Entry 5E30 (X-ray diffraction, 2.70 A resolution); this record covers chains D and A of the 6 polymer chains in the assembly.

== Chain D ==
Molecule: Hemagglutinin
From: Influenza A virus
UniProtKB: G8IPF0 (G8IPF0_9INFA); residues 1-175 here correspond to UniProt positions 346-520 (UniProt number = residue number + 345)
Sequence (180 residues; numbered 1 to 180; the number before each row is that of its first residue):
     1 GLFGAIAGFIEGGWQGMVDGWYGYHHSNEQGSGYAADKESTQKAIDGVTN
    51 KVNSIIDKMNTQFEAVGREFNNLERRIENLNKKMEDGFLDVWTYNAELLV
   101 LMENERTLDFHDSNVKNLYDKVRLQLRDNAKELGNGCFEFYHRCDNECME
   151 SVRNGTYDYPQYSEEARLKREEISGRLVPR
Unresolved in the structure: 176-180
Differences from the reference sequence: expression tag (176-180)
Disulfide bonds: Cys144-Cys148

== Chain A ==
Molecule: Hemagglutinin
From: Influenza A virus
UniProtKB: G8IPF0 (G8IPF0_9INFA); the construct lacks a stretch of the UniProt sequence, so the offset changes along the chain: 11-55 = UniProt 17-61; 56-83 = UniProt 63-90; 84-96 = UniProt 92-104; 97-125 = UniProt 106-134; 2 more segments
Sequence (333 residues; each row starts with the number of its first residue; a row labelled like 125A-125B holds insertion residues (125A, then the next letters in order)):
     7 ADPGDQICIGYHANNSTEQVDTIMEKNVTVTHAQDILEKTHNGKLCNLD
   55A G
    56 VKPLILRDCSVAGWLLGNPMCDEFLNVP
   83A E
    84 WSYIVEKINPAND
   96A L
    97 CYPGNFNDYEELKHLLSRINHFEKIQITP
125A-125B KN
   126 SWSDHEASGVSSACPYQGRSSFFRNVVWLTKKDNAYPTIKRSYNNTNQED
   176 LLVLWGIHHPNDATEQTRLYQNPTTYISVGTSTLNQKLVPKIATRSKVKG
   226 LSGRMEFFWTILKSNDAINFESNGNFIAPENAYKI
  260A V
   261 KKGDSTIMKSELEYGDCNTKCQTPIGAINSSMPFHNIHPLTIGECPKYVK
   311 SNRLVLATGLRNSPQGERRRKKR
Unresolved in the structure: 7, 325-333
Differences from the reference sequence: expression tag (7-10); engineered mutation Leu226 (Gln237 in G8IPF0)
Disulfide bonds: Cys52-Cys277, Cys64-Cys76, Cys97-Cys139, Cys281-Cys305
Glycans and other covalent adducts: glycan linked to Asn169
Reported in the primary citation:
  - binding site for N-acetyl-alpha-neuraminic acid: Tyr98, Val135, Ser136, Ser137, Glu190
  - binding site for beta-D-galactopyranose: Lys222
  - conformationally variable residues (side-chain flip): Arg193
  - specificity-determining residues: Leu226 (proposed by the authors, not directly observed)
  - mutagenesis - Q226L: increased binding to LSTc
  - mutagenesis - Q226L: decreased binding to LSTa

== Chain D / chain A interface ==
Pairs across the interface - 10 pairs, chain D then chain A:
  Gly47(D) with Met30(A)
  Asn50(D) with Ile29(A); Met30(A), hydrogen bond (side chain-backbone); Lys32(A)
  Lys51(D) with Ile29(A); Met30(A)
  Ser54(D) with Ile29(A), hydrogen bond (side chain-backbone); Lys32(A), hydrogen bond
  Arg106(D) with Ile29(A)
  Phe110(D) with Met30(A), hydrophobic
Interface residues without a listed pair, chain D (7 interface residues in all): Glu103
Interface residues without a listed pair, chain A (5 interface residues in all): Thr28, Glu31

== Overview ==
Chain D and chain A form an interface of 7 and 5 residues respectively; the contacts include 3 hydrogen bonds.
Polar pairs include Asn50(D)-Met30(A), Ser54(D)-Ile29(A) and Ser54(D)-Lys32(A). The paper reports a binding
site for N-acetyl-alpha-neuraminic acid at Tyr98(A), Val135(A) and Ser136(A) among others; Q226L of chain A
increases binding to LSTc.
Chain D is Hemagglutinin and chain A is Hemagglutinin, both from Influenza A virus; the structure, Crystal
structure of H5 hemagglutinin Q226L mutant from the influenza virus A/duck/Egypt/10185SS/2010 (H5N1) with
LSTc, was determined by X-ray diffraction (same publication as 5E2Y, 5E2Z, 5E32, 5E34 and 5E35).
